PDB entry 1LLI | X-ray diffraction, 2.10 A resolution | chains A and B of the 4 polymer chains in the assembly

== Chain A (and B) ==
Protein: Protein (lambda repressor)
Source organism: Enterobacteria phage lambda
Notes: chain B of this document is another copy of the same molecule, construct and numbering; everything in this record applies to it too
UniProtKB: P03034 (RPC1_LAMBD); residues 1-92 here = UniProt positions 1-92
Chain sequence (92 residues; row label = number of the first residue in the row):
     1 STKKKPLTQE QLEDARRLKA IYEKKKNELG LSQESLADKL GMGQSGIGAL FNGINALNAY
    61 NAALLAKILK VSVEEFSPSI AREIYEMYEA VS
Not modelled in the structure: 1-3 (chain B: fully traced)
Construct notes: conflict L36 (Val in P03034), L40 (Met in P03034), I47 (Val in P03034)

== Chain A / chain B interface ==
Contacting residue pairs - 34 pairs, chain A then chain B:
  A59(A) - M87(B)
  Y60(A) - E83(B)
  Y60(A) - M87(B)  hydrophobic
  A63(A) - M87(B)  hydrophobic
  A63(A) - A90(B)
  K67(A) - E86(B)  hydrogen bond (side chain-backbone)
  K67(A) - E89(B)  salt bridge
  S72(A) - A90(B)
  S72(A) - V91(B)  hydrogen bond (side chain-backbone)
  V73(A) - A90(B)  hydrogen bond (backbone-backbone)
  V73(A) - V91(B)  hydrophobic
  E74(A) - V91(B)
  E83(A) - Y60(B)
  I84(A) - M87(B)
  I84(A) - Y88(B)
  I84(A) - V91(B)  hydrophobic
  Y85(A) - Y88(B)  hydrophobic
  E86(A) - K67(B)  hydrogen bond (backbone-side chain)
  M87(A) - A59(B)
  M87(A) - Y60(B)
  M87(A) - A63(B)  hydrophobic
  M87(A) - I84(B)
  M87(A) - M87(B)  hydrophobic
  Y88(A) - I84(B)
  Y88(A) - Y85(B)  hydrophobic
  Y88(A) - Y88(B)  hydrophobic
  E89(A) - K67(B)  salt bridge
  A90(A) - A63(B)
  A90(A) - K67(B)
  A90(A) - S72(B)
  A90(A) - V73(B)  hydrogen bond (backbone-backbone)
  V91(A) - E74(B)
  V91(A) - A81(B)  hydrophobic
  V91(A) - I84(B)  hydrophobic
Interface residues without a listed pair, chain A (19 interface residues in all): A66, V71, A81
Interface residues without a listed pair, chain B (19 interface residues in all): A66, V71

== In short ==
The chain A/chain B interface involves 19 residues from each chain; the contacts include 5 hydrogen bonds and
2 salt bridges. Polar pairs include K67(A)-E89(B), K67(A)-E86(B) and S72(A)-V91(B).
Both chains are Protein (lambda repressor) (Enterobacteria phage lambda). Entry 1LLI (The crystal structure of
a mutant protein with altered but improved hydrophobic core packing) was determined by X-ray diffraction.
